7MLI - chains C and F of the 9 polymer chains in the assembly; structure by X-ray diffraction, 3.60 A resolution.

[Chain C]
Molecule: DNA-directed RNA polymerase subunit beta
Organism: Thermus thermophilus (strain HB8 / ATCC 27634 / DSM 579)
Notes: EC 2.7.7.6
UniProt: Q8RQE9 (RPOB_THET8); residue numbers follow UniProt; this construct covers 1-1119
Amino-acid sequence (1119 residues; row label = number of the first residue in the row):
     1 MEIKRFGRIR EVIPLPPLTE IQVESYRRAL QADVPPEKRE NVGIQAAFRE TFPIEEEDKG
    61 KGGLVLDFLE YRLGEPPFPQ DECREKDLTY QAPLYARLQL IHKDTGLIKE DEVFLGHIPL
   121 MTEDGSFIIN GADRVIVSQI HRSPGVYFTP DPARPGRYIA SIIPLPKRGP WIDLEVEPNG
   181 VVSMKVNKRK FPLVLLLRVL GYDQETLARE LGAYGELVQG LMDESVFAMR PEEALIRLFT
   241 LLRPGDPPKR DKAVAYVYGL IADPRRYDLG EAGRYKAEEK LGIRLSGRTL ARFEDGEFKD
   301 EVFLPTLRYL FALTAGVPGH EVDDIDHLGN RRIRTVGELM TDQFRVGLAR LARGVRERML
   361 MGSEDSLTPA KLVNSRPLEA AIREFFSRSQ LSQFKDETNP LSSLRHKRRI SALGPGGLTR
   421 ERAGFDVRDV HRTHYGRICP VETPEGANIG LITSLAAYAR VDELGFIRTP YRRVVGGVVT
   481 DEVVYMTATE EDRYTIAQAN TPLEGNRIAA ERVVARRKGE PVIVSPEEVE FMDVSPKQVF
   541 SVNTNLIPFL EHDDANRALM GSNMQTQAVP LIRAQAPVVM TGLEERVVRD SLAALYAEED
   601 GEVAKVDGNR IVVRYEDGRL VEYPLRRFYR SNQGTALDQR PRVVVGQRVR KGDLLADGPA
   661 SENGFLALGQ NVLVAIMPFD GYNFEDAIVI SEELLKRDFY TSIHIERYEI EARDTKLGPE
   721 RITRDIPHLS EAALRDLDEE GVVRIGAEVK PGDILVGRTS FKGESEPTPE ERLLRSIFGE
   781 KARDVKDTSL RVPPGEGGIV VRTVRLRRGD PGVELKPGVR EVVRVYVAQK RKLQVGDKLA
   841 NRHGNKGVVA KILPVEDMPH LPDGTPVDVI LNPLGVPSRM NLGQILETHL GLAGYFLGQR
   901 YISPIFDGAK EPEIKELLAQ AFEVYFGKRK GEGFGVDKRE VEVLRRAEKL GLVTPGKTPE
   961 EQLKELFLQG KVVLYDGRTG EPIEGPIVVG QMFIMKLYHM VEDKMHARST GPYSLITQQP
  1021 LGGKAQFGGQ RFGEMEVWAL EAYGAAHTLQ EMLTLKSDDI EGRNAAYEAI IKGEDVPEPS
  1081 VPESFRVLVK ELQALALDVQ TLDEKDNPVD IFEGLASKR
Disordered / not traced: 57-63, 1119

[Chain F]
Molecule: RNA polymerase sigma factor SigA
Organism: Thermus thermophilus (strain HB8 / ATCC 27634 / DSM 579)
UniProt: Q5SKW1 (Q5SKW1_THET8); residues 1-423 here = UniProt positions 1-423
Amino-acid sequence (443 residues; numbered -19 to 423; the number before each row is that of its first residue; numbers below 1 keep their minus sign (Met-19 is residue -19)):
   -19 MGSSHHHHHH SSGLVPRGSH MKKSKRKNAQ AQEAQETEVL VQEEAEELPE FPEGEPDPDL
    41 EDPDLTLEDD LLDLPEEGEG LDLEEEEEDL PIPKISTSDP VRQYLHEIGQ VPLLTLEEEV
   101 ELARKVEEGM EAIKKLSEIT GLDPDLIREV VRAKILGSAR VRHIPGLKET LDPKTVEEID
   161 QKLKSLPKEH KRYLHIAREG EAARQHLIEA NLRLVVSIAK KYTGRGLSFL DLIQEGNQGL
   221 IRAVEKFEYK RRFKFSTYAT WWIRQAINRA IADQARTIRI PVHMVETINK LSRTARQLQQ
   281 ELGREPTYEE IAEAMGPGWD AKRVEETLKI AQEPVSLETP IGDEKDSFYG DFIPDEHLPS
   341 PVDAATQSLL SEELEKALSK LSEREAMVLK LRKGLIDGRE HTLEEVGAFF GVTRERIRQI
   401 ENKALRKLKY HESRTRKLRD FLD
Disordered / not traced: -19 to 77
Construct notes: initiating methionine (-19); expression tag (-18 to 0)
Bound ions: Mg2+: Ala292, Gly296, Trp299

[How chain C and chain F interact]
Pairs across the interface (65):
  Phe114(C) with Gln279(F); Gly283(F); Arg284(F)
  His117(C) with Gly283(F)
  Pro244(C) with Arg82(F), hydrogen bond (backbone-side chain)
  Arg353(C) with Thr203(F)
  Glu357(C) with Lys201(F)
  Met361(C) with Lys201(F)
  Ala370(C) with Gln280(F), hydrogen bond (backbone-side chain)
  Val373(C) with Gln280(F), hydrogen bond (backbone-side chain)
  Asn374(C) with Arg276(F)
  Ser375(C) with Gln279(F), hydrogen bond
  Arg376(C) with Gln279(F), hydrogen bond; Glu285(F), salt bridge
  Glu379(C) with Gln279(F)
  His728(C) with Leu422(F); Asp423(F)
  Thr768(C) with Gln347(F), hydrogen bond
  Pro769(C) with Lys373(F); Gly374(F); Leu375(F)
  Glu770(C) with Gln347(F); Ser351(F); Leu354(F)
  Arg772(C) with Lys373(F); Glu380(F), salt bridge
  Leu773(C) with Leu354(F), hydrophobic; Leu358(F), hydrophobic; Lys373(F); Leu375(F), hydrophobic
  Leu774(C) with Leu350(F), hydrophobic; Leu354(F), hydrophobic; Leu418(F), hydrophobic
  Arg775(C) with Leu422(F)
  Ser776(C) with Lys373(F), hydrogen bond; Leu405(F)
  Ile777(C) with Leu354(F), hydrophobic; Leu408(F), hydrophobic; Lys409(F)
  Phe778(C) with Glu412(F); Leu418(F); Arg419(F)
  Glu780(C) with Leu422(F)
  Arg808(C) with Glu305(F), salt bridge
  Glu814(C) with Thr287(F); Tyr288(F), hydrogen bond (side chain-backbone)
  Leu815(C) with Tyr288(F), hydrogen bond (backbone-side chain)
  Pro817(C) with Tyr288(F); Lys309(F); Gln312(F)
  Gly818(C) with Glu305(F), hydrogen bond (backbone-side chain)
  Tyr1013(C) with Pro334(F); Asp335(F), hydrogen bond (backbone-backbone)
  Leu1015(C) with Ile333(F), hydrophobic; Pro334(F)
  Gln1018(C) with Asp335(F)
  Leu1021(C) with Asp331(F)
  Gln1026(C) with Phe332(F)
  Asn1064(C) with Pro341(F)
  Tyr1067(C) with Pro341(F); Val342(F); Ala345(F), hydrophobic
  Glu1068(C) with Ser348(F), hydrogen bond
  Ile1071(C) with Ala345(F), hydrophobic
  Lys1072(C) with Glu352(F), salt bridge
Also at the interface, not in a pair above, chain C (48 interface residues in all): Tyr95, Arg243, Gln390, Lys816, Val819, Thr1010, Pro1012, Ser1014, Ile1060
Also at the interface, not in a pair above, chain F (53 interface residues in all): Arg244, Ala275, Pro286, Leu308, Leu317, Asp323, Gly330, Leu338, Leu349, Leu369, Gly378, Phe421

[Overview]
The interface between chain C and chain F involves 48 residues on one side and 53 on the other; the contacts
include 12 hydrogen bonds and 4 salt bridges. Polar contacts include Arg376(C)-Glu285(F), Arg772(C)-Glu380(F)
and Arg808(C)-Glu305(F).
Here chain C is DNA-directed RNA polymerase subunit beta and chain F is RNA polymerase sigma factor SigA, both
from Thermus thermophilus (strain HB8 / ATCC 27634 / DSM 579). Entry 7MLI (Crystal structure of Thermus
thermophilus reiterative transcription complex with 5nt oligo-C RNA) was determined by X-ray diffraction
together with 7MLB, 7MLJ and 7RDQ from the same study.
